PDB entry 7NVG | electron microscopy, 3.70 A resolution | chains c2 and h2 of the 147 polymer chains in the assembly

[Chain c2]
Name: Flagellar basal body protein
From: Salmonella enterica subsp. enterica serovar Typhimurium
UniProt: A0A0D6GIC9 (A0A0D6GIC9_SALTM); residue numbers follow UniProt; this construct covers 1-251
Chain sequence (251 residues; each row starts with the number of its first residue):
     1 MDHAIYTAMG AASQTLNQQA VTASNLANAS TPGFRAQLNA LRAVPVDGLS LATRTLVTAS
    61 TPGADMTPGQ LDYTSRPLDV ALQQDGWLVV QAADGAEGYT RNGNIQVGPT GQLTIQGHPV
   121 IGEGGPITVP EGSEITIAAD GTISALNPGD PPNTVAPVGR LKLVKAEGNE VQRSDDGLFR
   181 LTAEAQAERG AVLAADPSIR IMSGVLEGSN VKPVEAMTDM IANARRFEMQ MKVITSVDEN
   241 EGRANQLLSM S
Not modelled in the structure: 1, 251

[Chain h2]
Name: Flagellar basal-body rod protein FlgG
From: Salmonella enterica subsp. enterica serovar Typhimurium
UniProt: A0A0F7J893 (A0A0F7J893_SALTM); numbering as in UniProt (aligned over 1-260)
Chain sequence (260 residues; each row starts with the number of its first residue):
     1 MISSLWIAKT GLDAQQTNMD VIANNLANVS TNGFKRQRAV FEDLLYQTIR QPGAQSSEQT
    61 TLPSGLQIGT GVRPVATERL HSQGNLSQTN NSKDVAIKGQ GFFQVMLPDG TSAYTRDGSF
   121 QVDQNGQLVT AGGFQVQPAI TIPANALSIT IGRDGVVSVT QQGQAAPVQV GQLNLTTFMN
   181 DTGLESIGEN LYIETQSSGA PNESTPGLNG AGLLYQGYVE TSNVNVAEEL VNMIQVQRAY
   241 EINSKAVSTT DQMLQKLTQL

[Interface between chain c2 and chain h2]
Contacting residue pairs - 95 pairs, chain c2 then chain h2:
  Thr-15(c2) with Met-253(h2)
  Leu-16(c2) with Ile-2(h2), hydrophobic; Ser-4(h2); Met-253(h2), hydrophobic
  Asn-17(c2) with Ile-68(h2)
  Gln-19(c2) with Ser-4(h2); Ala-246(h2); Thr-249(h2); Thr-250(h2); Met-253(h2)
  Ala-20(c2) with Ser-3(h2); Ser-4(h2), hydrogen bond (backbone-side chain); Ile-68(h2), hydrophobic
  Ala-23(c2) with Ile-7(h2)
  Ser-24(c2) with Ile-7(h2); Ile-68(h2), hydrogen bond (side chain-backbone); Gly-69(h2); Thr-70(h2)
  Leu-26(c2) with Ile-242(h2), hydrophobic; Asn-243(h2)
  Ala-27(c2) with Ile-7(h2); Gly-11(h2); Val-72(h2); Asn-243(h2)
  Asn-28(c2) with Asp-43(h2); Gly-71(h2), hydrogen bond (side chain-backbone); Val-72(h2)
  Ala-29(c2) with Gln-15(h2)
  Ser-30(c2) with Gln-15(h2); Phe-41(h2)
  Thr-31(c2) with Phe-41(h2)
  Pro-32(c2) with Phe-41(h2)
  Phe-34(c2) with Asp-43(h2); Tyr-46(h2)
  Gln-37(c2) with Tyr-46(h2); Gln-67(h2), hydrogen bond (side chain-backbone); Ile-68(h2), hydrogen bond (side chain-backbone)
  Arg-42(c2) with Leu-62(h2), hydrogen bond (side chain-backbone); Ser-64(h2), hydrogen bond
  Thr-58(c2) with Arg-50(h2), hydrogen bond
  Ala-59(c2) with Arg-50(h2), hydrogen bond (backbone-side chain); Leu-66(h2)
  Ser-60(c2) with Arg-50(h2); Ser-64(h2); Gly-65(h2)
  Thr-61(c2) with Gly-65(h2), hydrogen bond (backbone-backbone); Leu-66(h2); Gln-67(h2), hydrogen bond (side chain-backbone)
  Pro-62(c2) with Leu-62(h2), hydrophobic; Pro-63(h2)
  Asp-72(c2) with Glu-228(h2)
  Thr-74(c2) with Arg-38(h2)
  Arg-76(c2) with Arg-38(h2); Leu-80(h2)
  Asp-79(c2) with Arg-38(h2), salt bridge
  Asn-104(c2) with Arg-38(h2), hydrogen bond; Val-40(h2); Glu-78(h2), hydrogen bond
  Gln-106(c2) with Glu-78(h2)
  Val-107(c2) with Asn-180(h2), hydrogen bond (backbone-side chain)
  Pro-109(c2) with Met-179(h2); Asn-180(h2); Gln-196(h2); Ser-197(h2); Ser-198(h2); Gly-199(h2)
  Gln-116(c2) with Glu-42(h2), hydrogen bond
  Glu-131(c2) with Met-179(h2)
  Pro-148(c2) with Gln-100(h2); Gly-210(h2)
  Gly-149(c2) with Gly-210(h2)
  Gln-172(c2) with Pro-52(h2)
  Arg-173(c2) with Tyr-46(h2), hydrogen bond; Gln-67(h2)
  Asp-175(c2) with Leu-45(h2); Tyr-46(h2), hydrogen bond (backbone-backbone); Thr-48(h2)
  Gly-177(c2) with Asp-43(h2)
  Glu-184(c2) with Gln-55(h2)
  Leu-206(c2) with Arg-38(h2)
  Met-217(c2) with Ile-242(h2), hydrophobic; Lys-245(h2)
  Met-220(c2) with Lys-245(h2); Ala-246(h2), hydrophobic; Thr-249(h2)
  Ala-224(c2) with Thr-249(h2); Gln-252(h2); Met-253(h2), hydrophobic
  Arg-225(c2) with Gln-252(h2)
  Phe-227(c2) with Met-253(h2), hydrophobic; Leu-257(h2), hydrophobic
  Glu-228(c2) with Lys-256(h2)
  Met-231(c2) with Lys-256(h2); Leu-257(h2), hydrophobic
  Thr-235(c2) with Leu-260(h2)
Other interface residues (no listed pair), chain c2 (56 interface residues in all): Val-21, Ala-40, Tyr-73, Gly-108, Gly-132, Asp-176, Pro-213, Asn-223
Other interface residues (no listed pair), chain h2 (56 interface residues in all): Ala-8, Asn-18, Gln-47, Thr-182, Gln-235, Ala-239

[Overview]
The chain c2/chain h2 interface involves 56 residues from each chain; the contacts include 17 hydrogen bonds
and 1 salt bridge. Polar contacts include Asp-79(c2)/Arg-38(h2), Ala-20(c2)/Ser-4(h2) and
Ser-24(c2)/Ile-68(h2).
Chain c2 is Flagellar basal body protein and chain h2 is Flagellar basal-body rod protein FlgG, both from
Salmonella enterica subsp. enterica serovar Typhimurium; the structure, Salmonella flagellar basal body
refined in C1 map, was determined by electron microscopy, deposited together with 7BGL, 7BHQ, 7BIN, 7BJ2 and
7BK0.
